PDB entry 4ZKU | X-ray diffraction, 2.50 A resolution | chain A

Chain A:
Name: Tail needle protein gp26
Organism: Enterobacteria phage P22
Reference sequence: P35837 (VG26_BPP22); numbering as in UniProt (aligned over 1-233)
Amino-acid sequence (237 residues; numbered -3 to 233; the number before each row is that of its first residue; numbers below 1 keep their minus sign (Gly-3 is residue -3)):
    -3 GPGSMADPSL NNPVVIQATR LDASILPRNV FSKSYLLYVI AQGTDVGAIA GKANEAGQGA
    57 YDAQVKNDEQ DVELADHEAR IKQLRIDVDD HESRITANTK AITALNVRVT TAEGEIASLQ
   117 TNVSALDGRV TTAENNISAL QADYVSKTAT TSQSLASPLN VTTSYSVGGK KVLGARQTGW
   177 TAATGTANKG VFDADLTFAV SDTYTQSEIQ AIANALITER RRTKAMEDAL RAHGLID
Not modelled in the structure: -3 to 54
Sequence notes: expression tag (-3 to 0); engineered mutation Met222 (Leu in P35837)
Bound ions: Ca2+: Asn63, Gln66
Curated features (UniProtKB/Swiss-Prot):
  - motif: Arg216 to Lys220 (Basic cluster)
Reported in the primary citation:
  - conformationally variable residues (order/disorder transition): Met1 to Gln54

Overview:
Asn63 and Gln66 form the Ca2+ site. From the paper: conformational variability at Met1.
Chain A is Tail needle protein gp26 (Enterobacteria phage P22); the structure, P22 Tail Needle Gp26
crystallized at pH 10.0, was determined by X-ray diffraction together with 5BU8, 4ZXQ, 4ZKP, 5BU5 and 5BVZ
from the same study.
